Entry 7Y49 (electron microscopy, 3.67 A resolution); this record covers chain A.

Chain A:
Protein: ATP-binding cassette sub-family B member 10, mitochondrial
Source organism: Homo sapiens
UniProtKB: Q9NRK6 (ABCBA_HUMAN); residue numbers follow UniProt; this construct covers 152-738
Amino-acid sequence (613 residues; row label = number of the first residue in the row):
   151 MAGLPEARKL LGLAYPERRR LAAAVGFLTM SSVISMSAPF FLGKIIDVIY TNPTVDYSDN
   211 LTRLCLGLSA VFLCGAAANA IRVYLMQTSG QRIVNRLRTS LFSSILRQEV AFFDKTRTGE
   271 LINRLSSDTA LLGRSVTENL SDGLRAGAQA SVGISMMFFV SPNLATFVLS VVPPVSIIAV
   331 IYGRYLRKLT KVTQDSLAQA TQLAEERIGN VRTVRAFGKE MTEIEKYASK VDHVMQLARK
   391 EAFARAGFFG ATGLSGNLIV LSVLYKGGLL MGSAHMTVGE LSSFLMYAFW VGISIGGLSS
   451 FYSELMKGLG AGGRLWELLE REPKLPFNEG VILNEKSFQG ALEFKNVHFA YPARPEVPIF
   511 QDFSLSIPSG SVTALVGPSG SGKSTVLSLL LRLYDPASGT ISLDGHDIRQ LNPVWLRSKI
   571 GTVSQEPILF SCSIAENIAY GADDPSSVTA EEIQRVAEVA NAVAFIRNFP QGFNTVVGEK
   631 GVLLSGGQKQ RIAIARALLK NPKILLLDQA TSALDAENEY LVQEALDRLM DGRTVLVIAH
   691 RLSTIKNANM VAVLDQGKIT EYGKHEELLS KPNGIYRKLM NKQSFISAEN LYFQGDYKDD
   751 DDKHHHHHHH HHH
Unresolved in the structure: 151-155, 206, 529-531, 725-763
Construct notes: initiating methionine (151); engineered mutation Gln659 (Glu in Q9NRK6); expression tag (739-763)
Reported in the primary citation:
  - mutagenesis - E659Q: abolished catalytic activity
  - mutagenesis - N229A/N407A, N407A: increased catalytic activity

In short:
The paper reports that N229A/N407A and N407A increase catalytic activity; E659Q abolishes catalytic activity.
Chain A is ATP-binding cassette sub-family B member 10, mitochondrial (Homo sapiens); the structure, Cryo-EM
Structure of apo mitochondrial ABC transporter ABCB10 from Biortus, was determined by electron microscopy,
deposited together with 7Y48.
